PDB entry 7TP4 | X-ray diffraction, 1.95 A resolution | chains Z and H of the 3 polymer chains in the assembly

[Chain Z]
Name: Spike protein S1
From: Severe acute respiratory syndrome coronavirus 2
Notes: fragment: Receptor binding domain
UniProt: P0DTC2 (SPIKE_SARS2); numbering as in UniProt (aligned over 333-530)
Sequence (205 residues; numbered 333 to 537; the number before each row is that of its first residue):
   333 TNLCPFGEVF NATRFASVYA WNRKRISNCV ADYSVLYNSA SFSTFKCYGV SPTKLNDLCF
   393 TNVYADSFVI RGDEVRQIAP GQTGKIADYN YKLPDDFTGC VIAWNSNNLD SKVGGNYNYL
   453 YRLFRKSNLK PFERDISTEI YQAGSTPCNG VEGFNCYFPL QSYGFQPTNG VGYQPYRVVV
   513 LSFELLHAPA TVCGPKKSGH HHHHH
Not modelled in the structure: 333, 528-537
Construct notes: expression tag (531-537)
UniProt features mapped onto this chain:
  - region: Arg403 to Asp405 (Integrin-binding motif), Asn448 to Phe456 (Immunodominant HLA epitope recognized by the CD8+)
  - glycosylation: Asn343 (N-linked (GlcNAc...) (complex) asparagine)
Disulfide bonds: Cys336-Cys361, Cys379-Cys432, Cys391-Cys525, Cys480-Cys488
Covalently attached groups: N-acetylglucosamine (NAG) linked to Asn343

[Chain H]
Name: K398.22 heavy chain
From: Macaca mulatta
Sequence (227 residues; each row starts with the number of its first residue):
     1 EVQLAESGGG LVKPGGSLRL SCVASGFTFS SNEMHWVRQA PGKGLEWVSV ISESGFTTEY
    61 ADSVKGRFTI SRDNAKNSLF LQMNSLRAED TAVYYCTRVS IFGQFIVATY FDYWGQGVLV
   121 TVSSASTKGP SVFPLAPSSK STSGGTAALG CLVKDYFPEP VTVSWNSGAL TSGVHTFPAV
   181 LQSSGLYSLS SVVTVPSSSL GTQTYICNVN HKPSNTKVDK RVEPKSC
Not modelled in the structure: 139-144, 226-227
Disulfide bonds: Cys22-Cys96, Cys151-Cys207

[Chain Z / chain H interface]
Contacting residue pairs (30):
  Ser373(Z) - Asp62(H)
  Ser373(Z) - Lys65(H)  hydrogen bond
  Phe374(Z) - Lys65(H)
  Ser375(Z) - Glu59(H)  hydrogen bond
  Arg403(Z) - Gln104(H)
  Gly404(Z) - Thr57(H)  hydrogen bond (backbone-side chain)
  Asp405(Z) - Ser52(H)  hydrogen bond
  Asp405(Z) - Ser54(H)  hydrogen bond
  Asp405(Z) - Phe56(H)
  Asp405(Z) - Thr57(H)  hydrogen bond
  Arg408(Z) - Phe56(H)
  Gln498(Z) - Phe105(H)
  Thr500(Z) - Phe105(H)
  Thr500(Z) - Ile106(H)  hydrogen bond (backbone-backbone)
  Asn501(Z) - Gln104(H)  hydrogen bond (side chain-backbone)
  Asn501(Z) - Phe105(H)
  Asn501(Z) - Ile106(H)
  Gly502(Z) - Glu33(H)
  Gly502(Z) - Ile101(H)
  Gly502(Z) - Gln104(H)  hydrogen bond (backbone-backbone)
  Gly502(Z) - Ile106(H)
  Val503(Z) - Glu33(H)  hydrogen bond (backbone-side chain)
  Val503(Z) - Thr57(H)
  Gly504(Z) - Ser52(H)
  Gly504(Z) - Thr57(H)
  Tyr505(Z) - Glu53(H)  hydrogen bond
  Tyr505(Z) - Ile101(H)  hydrophobic
  Tyr505(Z) - Gln104(H)
  Tyr508(Z) - Thr57(H)
  Tyr508(Z) - Glu59(H)  hydrogen bond
Interface residues without a listed pair, chain Z (16 interface residues in all): Asn437
Interface residues without a listed pair, chain H (15 interface residues in all): Val50, Thr58
The authors on this interface:
  - epitope / paratope residues, chain H: Glu33(H)

[Summary]
16 residues of chain Z and 15 residues of chain H are in contact; the contacts include 12 hydrogen bonds.
Polar contacts include Ser373(Z)-Lys65(H), Ser375(Z)-Glu59(H) and Gly404(Z)-Thr57(H). Covalently linked
N-acetylglucosamine: at Asn343(Z). The paper reports the epitope/paratope residue Glu33(H).
Chain Z is Spike protein S1 (Severe acute respiratory syndrome coronavirus 2) and chain H is K398.22 heavy
chain (Macaca mulatta); the structure, Crystal structure of SARS-CoV-2 receptor binding domain in complex with
neutralizing antibody K398.22, was determined by X-ray diffraction, deposited together with 7TP3.
